Entry 5MXM (X-ray diffraction, 2.05 A resolution); this record covers chain A.

== Chain A ==
Protein: Phosphoglycerate kinase 1
From: Homo sapiens
Notes: EC 2.7.2.3
Reference sequence: P00558 (PGK1_HUMAN); residues 1-416 here correspond to UniProt positions 2-417 (UniProt number = residue number + 1)
Amino-acid sequence (416 residues; row label = number of the first residue in the row):
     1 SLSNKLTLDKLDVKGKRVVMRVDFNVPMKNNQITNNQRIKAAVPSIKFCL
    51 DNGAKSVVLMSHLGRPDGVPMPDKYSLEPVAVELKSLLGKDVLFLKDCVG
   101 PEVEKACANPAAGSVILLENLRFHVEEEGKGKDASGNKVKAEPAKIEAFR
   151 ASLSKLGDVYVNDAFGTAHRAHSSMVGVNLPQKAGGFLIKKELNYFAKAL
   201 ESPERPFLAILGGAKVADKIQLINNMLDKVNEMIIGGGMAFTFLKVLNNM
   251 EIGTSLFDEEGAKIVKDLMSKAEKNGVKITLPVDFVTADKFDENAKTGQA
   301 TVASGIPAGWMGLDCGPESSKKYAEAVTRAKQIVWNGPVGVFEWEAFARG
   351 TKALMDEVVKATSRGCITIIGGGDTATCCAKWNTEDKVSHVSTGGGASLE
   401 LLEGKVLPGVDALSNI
Unresolved in the structure: 1
Differences from the reference sequence: engineered mutation I189 (Met190 in P00558)
Curated features (UniProtKB/Swiss-Prot):
  - region: Q37 to A42 (Mitochondrial targeting region exposed following cis-trans isomerization by PIN1 and recognized by the TOM complex for mitochondrial translocation of the protein)
  - binding site ((2R)-3-phosphoglycerate): V22, D23, F24, N25, Q37, R38, S61, H62, G64, R65, L121, R122, H169, R170
  - binding site (ADP): G213, G237, F342
  - binding site (CDP): G213, D218, G237, G337, V339, F342
  - binding site (AMP): A214, K215, K219, G238, G312, E343
  - binding site (ATP): A214, K219, G238, G312, E343, D374, T375
  - binding site (Mg(2+)): A214, A217, D218, D374
  - modified residue: S1 (N-acetylserine), S3 (Phosphoserine), K5 (N6-succinyllysine), K10 (N6-acetyllysine), K47 (N6-acetyllysine), K74 (N6-acetyllysine), Y75 (Phosphotyrosine), K85 (N6-acetyllysine), K90 (N6-acetyllysine), K96 (N6-(2-hydroxyisobutyryl)lysine), K130 (N6-acetyllysine), K145 (N6-acetyllysine), K190 (N6-succinyllysine), Y195 (Phosphotyrosine), K198 (N6-acetyllysine), S202 (Phosphoserine), K215 (N6-(2-hydroxyisobutyryl)lysine), K219 (N6-(2-hydroxyisobutyryl)lysine), K266 (N6-acetyllysine), K290 (N6-acetyllysine) and 2 more in UniProt
Ion coordination: Mg2+: D374 (together with ADP)
Residues lining bound ligands:
  - 3-phosphoglyceric acid (3PG): D23, N25, R38, H62, G64, R65, R122, G166, T167, H169, R170, K215, D218
  - ADP (adenosine-5'-diphosphate): G213, A214, K215, K219, G237, G238, F241, L256, G312, L313, N336, G337, P338, V339, G340, V341, F342, E343, G371, G372, G373, D374, T375, G395, G396
Reported in the primary citation:
  - catalytic residues: R38, K215, K219 (citing earlier work)
  - binding site for 3-phosphoglyceric acid: R38, R65, G166 (citing earlier work)
  - disease-associated variants - R65W: decreased catalytic activity on 3-PG
  - mutagenesis - R65W: unchanged stability
  - disease-associated variants - M189I (30.5 vs 89.8 s-1): decreased catalytic activity
  - mutagenesis - G166D, M189I: decreased stability
  - disease-associated variants - A199V, F241S (14-fold): decreased binding to 3-PG
  - disease-associated variants - F241S: increased catalytic activity on 3-PG
  - mutagenesis - R38M (10 milion fold), V216F: decreased catalytic activity
  - mutagenesis - R65W, A199V, F241S (14-fold): decreased binding to 3-PG
  - mutagenesis - A199V: increased stability in response to Tm
  - mutagenesis - F241S: decreased stability in response to Tm

== Overview ==
Ligands of chain A: 3-phosphoglyceric acid and ADP. From UniProt: 14 (2R)-3-phosphoglycerate-binding residues,
3 ADP-binding residues, 6 CDP-binding residues and 6 AMP-binding residues. The paper reports catalytic
residues R38, K215 and K219; M189I, R38M and V216F reduce catalytic activity; 7 substitutions were tested in
all.
Chain A is Phosphoglycerate kinase 1 (Homo sapiens); the structure, The X-ray structure of human M190I
phosphoglycerate kinase 1 mutant, was determined by X-ray diffraction together with 5O7D, 5M1R, 5M3U and 5M6Z
from the same study.
